Entry 9LNL (X-ray diffraction, 2.85 A resolution); this record covers chains C and B of the 6 polymer chains in the assembly.

== Chain C ==
Protein: Detyrosinated tubulin alpha-1B chain
Organism: Sus scrofa
UniProt: Q2XVP4 (TBA1B_PIG); residues 1-450 here = UniProt positions 1-450
Sequence (450 residues; numbered 1 to 450; the number before each row is that of its first residue):
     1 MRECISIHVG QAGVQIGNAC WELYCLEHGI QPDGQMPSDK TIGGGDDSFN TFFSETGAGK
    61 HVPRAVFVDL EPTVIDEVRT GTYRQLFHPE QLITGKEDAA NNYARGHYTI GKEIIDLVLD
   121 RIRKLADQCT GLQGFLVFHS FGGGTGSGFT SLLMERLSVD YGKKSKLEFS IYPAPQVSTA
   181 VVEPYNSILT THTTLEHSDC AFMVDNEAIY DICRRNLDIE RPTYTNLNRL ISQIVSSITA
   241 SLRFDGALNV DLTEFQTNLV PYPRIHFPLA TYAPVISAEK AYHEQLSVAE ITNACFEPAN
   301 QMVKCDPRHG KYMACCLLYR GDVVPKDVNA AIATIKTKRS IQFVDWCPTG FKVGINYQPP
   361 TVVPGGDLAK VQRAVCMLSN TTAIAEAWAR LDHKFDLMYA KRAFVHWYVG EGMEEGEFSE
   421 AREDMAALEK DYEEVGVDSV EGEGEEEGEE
Disordered / not traced: 441-450
Metal / ion sites: Ca2+ near D47 (its only coordinating residue here); Mg2+: D98, A99
Residues lining bound ligands:
  - 10',11'-difluoro-12'-methoxyvinblastine (A1EPQ): L248, Y319, P325, K326, V328, N329, I332, A333, K336, F351, V353, G354, I355
  - GTP (guanosine-5'-triphosphate): Q11, A12, Q15, N101, S140, G142, G143, I171, P173, V177, S178, T179, E183, N206, Y224, L227, N228, I231
UniProt features mapped onto this chain:
  - motif: M1 to C4 (MREC motif)
  - active site: E254
  - binding site (GTP): G10, Q11, A12, Q15, E71, A99, S140, G143, G144, T145, G146, T179, E183, N206, Y224, N228, L252
  - binding site (Mg(2+)): E71
  - modified residue: K40 (N6,N6,N6-trimethyllysine), S48 (Phosphoserine), S232 (Phosphoserine), Y282 (3'-nitrotyrosine), R339 (Omega-N-methylarginine), S439 (Phosphoserine), E443 (5-glutamyl polyglutamate), E445 (5-glutamyl polyglutamate)
  - cross-link (Glycyl lysine isopeptide (Lys-Gly)): K326 (interchain with G-Cter in ubiquitin), K370 (interchain with G-Cter in ubiquitin)

== Chain B ==
Protein: Tubulin beta-2B chain
Organism: Bos taurus
UniProt: Q6B856 (TBB2B_BOVIN); the author numbering skips numbers that UniProt does not, so the offset changes along the chain: 1-42 = UniProt 1-42; 45-360 = UniProt 43-358; 369-455 = UniProt 359-445
Sequence (445 residues; each row starts with the number of its first residue; note: 10 numbers in that range are skipped by the numbering (no residue carries them; nothing is unmodelled there)):
     1 MREIVHIQAG QCGNQIGAKF WEVISDEHGI DPTGSYHGDS DL
    45 QLERINVYYN EATGNKYVPR AILVDLEPGT MDSVRSGPFG QIFRPDNFVF GQSGAGNNWA
   105 KGHYTEGAEL VDSVLDVVRK ESESCDCLQG FQLTHSLGGG TGSGMGTLLI SKIREEYPDR
   165 IMNTFSVMPS PKVSDTVVEP YNATLSVHQL VENTDETYCI DNEALYDICF RTLKLTTPTY
   225 GDLNHLVSAT MSGVTTCLRF PGQLNADLRK LAVNMVPFPR LHFFMPGFAP LTSRGSQQYR
   285 ALTVPELTQQ MFDSKNMMAA CDPRHGRYLT VAAIFRGRMS MKEVDEQMLN VQNKNSSYFV
   345 EWIPNNVKTA VCDIPP
   369 RGLKMSATFI GNSTAIQELF KRISEQFTAM FRRKAFLHWY TGEGMDEMEF TEAESNMNDL
   429 VSEYQQYQDA TADEQGEFEE EEGEDEA
Disordered / not traced: 439-455
Metal / ion sites: Mg2+: K254 (together with GTP)
Residues lining bound ligands:
  - 10',11'-difluoro-12'-methoxyvinblastine (A1EPQ): P175, K176, V177, S178, D179, Y210, F214, T220, T221, P222, T223, Y224, L227
  - GDP (guanosine-5'-diphosphate): G10, Q11, C12, Q15, I16, D69, A99, N101, S140, G143, G144, T145, G146, S147, V171, S178, E183, N206, L209, Y224, L227, N228
UniProt features mapped onto this chain:
  - motif: M1 to I4 (MREI motif)
  - binding site (GTP): Q11, E71, S140, G144, T145, G146, N206, N228
  - binding site (Mg(2+)): E71
  - modified residue: S40 (Phosphoserine), T57 (Phosphothreonine), K60 (N6-acetyllysine), S174 (Phosphoserine), T287 (Phosphothreonine), T292 (Phosphothreonine), R320 (Omega-N-methylarginine), E448 (5-glutamyl polyglutamate)
  - cross-link (Glycyl lysine isopeptide (Lys-Gly)): K60 (interchain with G-Cter in ubiquitin), K326 (interchain with G-Cter in ubiquitin)

== How chain C and chain B interact ==
Contacting residue pairs (36):
  M1(C) - Q96(B)
  Q256(C) - W407(B)
  T257(C) - V181(B)
  T257(C) - F404(B)
  T257(C) - W407(B)  hydrogen bond (backbone-side chain)
  N258(C) - D179(B)  hydrogen bond (side chain-backbone)
  N258(C) - T180(B)
  N258(C) - V181(B)  hydrogen bond (side chain-backbone)
  N258(C) - F404(B)
  V260(C) - F404(B)
  V260(C) - H406(B)  hydrogen bond (backbone-side chain)
  V260(C) - W407(B)
  P261(C) - A403(B)
  P261(C) - F404(B)  hydrogen bond (backbone-backbone)
  P261(C) - H406(B)
  Y262(C) - R401(B)  hydrogen bond (side chain-backbone)
  Y262(C) - K402(B)
  Y262(C) - A403(B)
  Y262(C) - H406(B)
  P263(C) - H406(B)
  D345(C) - A397(B)
  D345(C) - R400(B)  salt bridge
  D345(C) - R401(B)  salt bridge
  W346(C) - A397(B)
  W346(C) - M398(B)
  W346(C) - R401(B)
  W346(C) - A403(B)  hydrophobic
  F351(C) - D179(B)
  K352(C) - D179(B)  salt bridge
  K352(C) - T180(B)  hydrogen bond
  V353(C) - D179(B)  hydrogen bond (backbone-side chain)
  E434(C) - R401(B)  hydrogen bond (backbone-side chain)
  V437(C) - R401(B)  hydrogen bond (backbone-side chain)
  D438(C) - R401(B)
  S439(C) - R400(B)  hydrogen bond
  S439(C) - R401(B)  hydrogen bond
Also at the interface, not in a pair above, chain C (22 interface residues in all): E254, K326, P348, T349, V435
Also at the interface, not in a pair above, chain B (19 interface residues in all): N101, P175, V182, T220, T221, L405

== Summary ==
22 residues of chain C and 19 residues of chain B are in contact; the contacts include 12 hydrogen bonds and 3
salt bridges. Polar pairs include D345(C)-R400(B), D345(C)-R401(B) and K352(C)-D179(B).
10',11'-difluoro-12'-methoxyvinblastine is bound between chain C and chain B. Chain C binds GTP.
Chain C is Detyrosinated tubulin alpha-1B chain (Sus scrofa) and chain B is Tubulin beta-2B chain (Bos
taurus); the structure, Crystal structure of T2R-TTL-YQVB15 complex, was determined by X-ray diffraction.
